Entry 1TZW (X-ray diffraction, 1.60 A resolution); this record covers chain A.

== Chain A ==
Molecule: N utilization substance protein B homolog
Source organism: Thermotoga maritima
UniProtKB: Q9X286 (NUSB_THEMA); numbering as in UniProt (aligned over 1-142)
Chain sequence (142 residues; numbered 1 to 142; the number before each row is that of its first residue):
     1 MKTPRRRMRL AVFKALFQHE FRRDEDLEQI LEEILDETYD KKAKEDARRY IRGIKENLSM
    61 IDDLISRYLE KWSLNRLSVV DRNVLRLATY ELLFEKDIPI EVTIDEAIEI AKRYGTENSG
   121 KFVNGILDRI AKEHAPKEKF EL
Metal / ion sites: Ca2+: Glu-32, Leu-35, Leu-142

== Overview ==
Glu-32, Leu-35 and Leu-142 form the Ca2+ site.
Chain A is N utilization substance protein B homolog (Thermotoga maritima); the structure, T. maritima NusB,
P3121, Form 2, was determined by X-ray diffraction, deposited together with 1TZT, 1TZU, 1TZV and 1TZX.
